Entry 5D63 (X-ray diffraction, 1.65 A resolution); this record covers chains A and L.

== Chain A ==
Name: Agglutinin
From: Marasmius oreades
UniProt: Q8X123 (Q8X123_9AGAR); residues 1-293 here = UniProt positions 1-293
Sequence (293 residues; row label = number of the first residue in the row):
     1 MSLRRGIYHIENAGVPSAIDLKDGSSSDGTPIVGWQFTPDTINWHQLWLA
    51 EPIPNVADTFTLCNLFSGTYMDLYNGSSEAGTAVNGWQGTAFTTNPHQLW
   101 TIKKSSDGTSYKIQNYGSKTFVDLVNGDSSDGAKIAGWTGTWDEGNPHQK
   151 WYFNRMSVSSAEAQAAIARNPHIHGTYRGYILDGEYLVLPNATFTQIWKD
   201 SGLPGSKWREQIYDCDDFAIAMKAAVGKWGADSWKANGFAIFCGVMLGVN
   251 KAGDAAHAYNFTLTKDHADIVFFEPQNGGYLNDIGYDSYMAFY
Not modelled in the structure: 1
Metal / ion sites: Ca2+ site 1: Leu182, Asp183, Asp214, Asp216 (shared with Ala3(L) of chain L); Ca2+ site 2: Asp183, Gln211, Asp214, Asp216, Asp217; Na+ near Gln276 (its only coordinating residue here)
What the authors report for this chain:
  - binding site for Z-VAD-fmk (chain L): Cys215
  - catalytic residues: His257 (citing earlier work)
  - specificity-determining residues: Glu210, Tyr286 (proposed by the authors, not directly observed)

== Chain L ==
Name: Z-VAD-fmk
Sequence (5 residues; each row starts with the number of its first residue):
     1 XVADX
Modified / non-standard residues: PHQ (benzyl chlorocarbonate) at position 1; CF0 (fluoromethane) at position 5
Metal / ion sites: Ca2+: Ala3 (shared with Leu182(A), Asp183(A), Asp214(A), Asp216(A) of chain A)

== How chain A and chain L interact ==
Residue-residue contacts (25):
  Trp208(A) with PHQ_1(L); Ala3(L); Asp4(L), hydrogen bond (side chain-backbone)
  Asp214(A) with Ala3(L); Asp4(L)
  Cys215(A) with Ala3(L); Asp4(L), hydrogen bond (backbone-backbone); CF0_5(L), covalent bond
  Asp216(A) with Ala3(L)
  Val249(A) with PHQ_1(L)
  Gly253(A) with PHQ_1(L)
  Ala256(A) with PHQ_1(L); Val2(L); Ala3(L); Asp4(L), hydrogen bond (backbone-backbone); CF0_5(L)
  His257(A) with Val2(L); Ala3(L); CF0_5(L)
  Ala258(A) with Ala3(L)
  Glu274(A) with Val2(L)
  Gln276(A) with Val2(L); Ala3(L), hydrogen bond (side chain-backbone)
  Asn277(A) with Val2(L)
  Tyr289(A) with PHQ_1(L)

== Summary ==
13 residues of chain A face 5 of chain L across their interface; the contacts include 1 covalent bond and 4
hydrogen bonds. Polar contacts include Trp208(A)-Asp4(L), Gln276(A)-Ala3(L) and Cys215(A)-Asp4(L). From the
paper: the catalytic residue His257(A); a binding site for Z-VAD-fmk (chain L) at Cys215(A).
Chain A is Agglutinin (Marasmius oreades) and chain L is Z-VAD-fmk; the structure, MOA-Z-VAD-fmk inhibitor
complex, direct/inverted dual orientation, was determined by X-ray diffraction, deposited together with 5D62.
